1Z6P - chain A; structure by X-ray diffraction, 2.40 A resolution.

[Chain A]
Name: Glycogen phosphorylase, muscle form
Organism: Oryctolagus cuniculus
Notes: EC 2.4.1.1; fragment: Glycogen Phosphorylase
UniProt: P00489 (PHS2_RABIT); residues 1-842 here = UniProt positions 1-842
Sequence (842 residues; each row starts with the number of its first residue):
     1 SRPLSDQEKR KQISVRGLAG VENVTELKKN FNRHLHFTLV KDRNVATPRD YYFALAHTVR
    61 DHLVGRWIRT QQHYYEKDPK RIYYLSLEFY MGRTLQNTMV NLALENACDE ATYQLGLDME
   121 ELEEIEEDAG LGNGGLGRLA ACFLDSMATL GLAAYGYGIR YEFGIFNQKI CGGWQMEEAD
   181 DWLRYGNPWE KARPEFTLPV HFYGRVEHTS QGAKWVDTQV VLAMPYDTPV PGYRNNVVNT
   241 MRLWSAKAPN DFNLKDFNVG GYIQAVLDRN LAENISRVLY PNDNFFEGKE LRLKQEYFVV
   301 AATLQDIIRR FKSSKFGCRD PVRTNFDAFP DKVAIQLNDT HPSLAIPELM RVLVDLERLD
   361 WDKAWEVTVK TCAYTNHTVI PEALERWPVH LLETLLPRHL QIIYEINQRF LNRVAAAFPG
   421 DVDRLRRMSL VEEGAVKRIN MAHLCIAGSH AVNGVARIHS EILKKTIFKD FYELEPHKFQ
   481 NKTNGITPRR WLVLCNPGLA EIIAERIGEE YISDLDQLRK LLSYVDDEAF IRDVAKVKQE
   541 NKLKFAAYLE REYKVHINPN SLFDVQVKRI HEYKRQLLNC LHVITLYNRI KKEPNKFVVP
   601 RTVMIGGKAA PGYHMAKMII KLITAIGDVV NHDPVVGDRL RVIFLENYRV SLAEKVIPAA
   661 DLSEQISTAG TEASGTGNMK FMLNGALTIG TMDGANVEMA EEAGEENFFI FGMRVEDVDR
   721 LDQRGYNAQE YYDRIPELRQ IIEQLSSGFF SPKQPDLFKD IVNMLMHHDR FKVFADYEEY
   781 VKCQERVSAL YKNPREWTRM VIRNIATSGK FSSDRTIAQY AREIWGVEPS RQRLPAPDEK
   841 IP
Disordered / not traced: 1-6, 251-260, 317-322, 836-842
Modified / non-standard residues: Lys680 ((2S)-2-amino-6-[[3-hydroxy-2-methyl-5-(phosphonooxymethyl)pyridin-4-yl]methylideneamino]hexanoic acid; LLP)
Construct notes: conflict Ile380 (Leu in P00489); modified residue (680)
Small-molecule neighbours: 194 (4-{2-[(3-nitrobenzoyl)amino]phenoxy}phthalic acid): Leu39, Val40, Lys41, Asp42, Asn44, Val45, Trp67, Ile68, Gln71, Gln72, Tyr75, Arg81, Tyr155, Lys191, Arg193, Phe196, Arg309, Arg310
Curated features (UniProtKB/Swiss-Prot):
  - modified residue: Ser747 (Phosphoserine)

[In short]
Chain A binds compound 194.
Chain A is Glycogen phosphorylase, muscle form (Oryctolagus cuniculus); the structure, Glycogen phosphorylase
AMP site inhibitor complex, was determined by X-ray diffraction (same publication as 1Z6Q).
